PDB entry 3SQV | X-ray diffraction, 3.30 A resolution | chains A and C

== Chain A ==
Protein: secreted effector protein
From: Escherichia coli
Notes: EC 6.3.2.19; fragment: C-terminal beta-helix domain and HECT-like domain
Reference sequence: Q8X5G6 (Q8X5G6_ECO57); residues 170-782 here = UniProt positions 170-782
Chain sequence (616 residues; each row starts with the number of its first residue):
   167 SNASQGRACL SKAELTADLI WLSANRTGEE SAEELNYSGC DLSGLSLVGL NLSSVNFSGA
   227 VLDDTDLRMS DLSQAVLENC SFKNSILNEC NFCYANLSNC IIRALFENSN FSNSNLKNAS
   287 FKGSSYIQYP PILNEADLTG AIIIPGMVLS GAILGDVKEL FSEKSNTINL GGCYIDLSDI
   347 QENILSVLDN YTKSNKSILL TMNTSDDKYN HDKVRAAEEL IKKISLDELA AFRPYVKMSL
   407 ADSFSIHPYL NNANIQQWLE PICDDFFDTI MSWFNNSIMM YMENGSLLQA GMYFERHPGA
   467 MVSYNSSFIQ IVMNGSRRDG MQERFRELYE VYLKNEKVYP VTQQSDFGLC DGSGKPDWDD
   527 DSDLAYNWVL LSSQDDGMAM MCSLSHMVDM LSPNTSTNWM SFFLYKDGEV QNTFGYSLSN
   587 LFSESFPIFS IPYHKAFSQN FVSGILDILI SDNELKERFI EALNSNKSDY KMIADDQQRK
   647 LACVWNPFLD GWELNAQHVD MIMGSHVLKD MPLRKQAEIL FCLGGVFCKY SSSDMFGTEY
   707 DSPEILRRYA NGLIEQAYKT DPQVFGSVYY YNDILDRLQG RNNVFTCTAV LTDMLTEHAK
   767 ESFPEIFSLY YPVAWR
Unresolved in the structure: 167-170, 747-752
Construct notes: expression tag (167-169)
What the authors report for this chain:
  - mutagenesis - F569Y: unchanged catalytic activity with Ubiquitin-conjugating enzyme E2 L3 (chain C)
  - catalytic residues: Glu705, Cys753
  - conformationally variable residues (domain motion): Cys753
  - mutagenesis - E705A, E705Q: decreased catalytic activity
  - mutagenesis - E705H, Y706A, D707A: unchanged catalytic activity

== Chain C ==
Protein: Ubiquitin-conjugating enzyme E2 L3
From: Homo sapiens
Notes: EC 6.3.2.19
Reference sequence: P68036 (UB2L3_HUMAN); residues 1-154 here = UniProt positions 1-154
Chain sequence (156 residues; each row starts with the number of its first residue; numbers below 1 keep their minus sign (Gly-1 is residue -1)):
    -1 GSMAASRRLM KELEEIRKCG MKNFRNIQVD EANLLTWQGL IVPDNPPYDK GAFRIEINFP
    59 AEYPFKPPKI TFKTKIYHPN IDEKGQVCLP VISAENWKPA TKTDQVIQSL IALVNDPQPE
   119 HPLRADLAEE YSKDRKKFCK NAEEFTKKYG EKRPVD
Unresolved in the structure: 49-50, 148-154
Construct notes: expression tag (-1 to 0)
Curated features (UniProtKB/Swiss-Prot):
  - active site: Cys86 (Glycyl thioester intermediate)
  - modified residue: Lys131 (N6-acetyllysine)
  - mutagenesis: Lys9 (K9E: Marked decrease in autoubiquitination), Phe63 (F63A: Decrease in autoubiquitination. Abolishes ubiquitination of TP53 by the CUL9-RBX1 complex), Cys86 (C86S: Loss of catalytic activity. Prevents ubiquitin-dependent proteasomal degradation of UBE2L3), Pro88 (P88D: Does not convert into a lysine reactive E2; when associated with D-119), Glu93 (E93R: Decrease in autoubiquitination), Lys96 (K96E: Decrease in autoubiquitination), Lys100 (K100E: Decrease in autoubiquitination), His119 (H119D: Does not convert into a lysine reactive E2; when associated with D-88)
What the authors report for this chain:
  - conformationally variable residues (order/disorder transition): Arg5

== Chain A / chain C interface ==
Pairs across the interface (26):
  Asp512(A) - Arg6(C)  salt bridge
  Leu515(A) - Lys9(C)
  Cys516(A) - Lys9(C)
  Tyr532(A) - Phe63(C)
  His552(A) - Ala2(C)
  Met566(A) - Phe63(C)
  Ser567(A) - Phe63(C)
  Phe568(A) - Phe63(C)
  Phe569(A) - Phe63(C)  hydrophobic
  Phe569(A) - Pro97(C)
  Val576(A) - Lys96(C)  hydrogen bond (backbone-side chain)
  Val576(A) - Ala98(C)  hydrophobic
  Gln577(A) - Lys96(C)
  Gln577(A) - Pro97(C)
  Asn578(A) - Ala92(C)
  Asn578(A) - Glu93(C)  hydrogen bond (side chain-backbone)
  Asn578(A) - Asn94(C)
  Asn578(A) - Trp95(C)
  Asn578(A) - Lys96(C)
  Phe580(A) - Phe63(C)
  Phe580(A) - Trp95(C)
  Lys633(A) - Ala92(C)
  Lys633(A) - Glu93(C)  hydrogen bond (side chain-backbone)
  Tyr706(A) - Glu118(C)
  Cys753(A) - Cys86(C)  hydrogen bond
  Arg782(A) - Lys64(C)  hydrogen bond (backbone-side chain)
Interface residues without a listed pair, chain A (19 interface residues in all): Asp700, Glu705
Interface residues without a listed pair, chain C (16 interface residues in all): Gly-1, Pro62
The authors on this interface:
  - specific contacts: Phe569(A)-Phe63(C) (hydrophobic contact)
  - interface residues, chain A: Cys753(A)

== Overview ==
Chain A and chain C form an interface of 19 and 16 residues respectively; the contacts include 5 hydrogen
bonds and 1 salt bridge. Polar contacts include Asp512(A)-Arg6(C), Val576(A)-Lys96(C) and Asn578(A)-Glu93(C).
The authors report a hydrophobic contact between Phe569(A) and Phe63(C). From the paper: catalytic residues
Glu705(A) and Cys753(A); E705A and E705Q of chain A reduce catalytic activity; 6 substitutions were tested in
all.
Chain A is secreted effector protein (Escherichia coli) and chain C is Ubiquitin-conjugating enzyme E2 L3
(Homo sapiens); the structure, Crystal Structure of E. coli O157:H7 E3 ubiquitin ligase, NleL, with a human
E2, UbcH7, was determined by X-ray diffraction (same publication as 3SY2).
